8AC4 - chains N and R of the 20 polymer chains in the assembly; structure by electron microscopy, 2.70 A resolution.

== Chain N ==
Molecule: Cytochrome b
From: Yarrowia lipolytica
UniProtKB: Q9B6D0 (CYB_YARLI); residues 1-385 here = UniProt positions 1-385
Amino-acid sequence (385 residues; each row starts with the number of its first residue):
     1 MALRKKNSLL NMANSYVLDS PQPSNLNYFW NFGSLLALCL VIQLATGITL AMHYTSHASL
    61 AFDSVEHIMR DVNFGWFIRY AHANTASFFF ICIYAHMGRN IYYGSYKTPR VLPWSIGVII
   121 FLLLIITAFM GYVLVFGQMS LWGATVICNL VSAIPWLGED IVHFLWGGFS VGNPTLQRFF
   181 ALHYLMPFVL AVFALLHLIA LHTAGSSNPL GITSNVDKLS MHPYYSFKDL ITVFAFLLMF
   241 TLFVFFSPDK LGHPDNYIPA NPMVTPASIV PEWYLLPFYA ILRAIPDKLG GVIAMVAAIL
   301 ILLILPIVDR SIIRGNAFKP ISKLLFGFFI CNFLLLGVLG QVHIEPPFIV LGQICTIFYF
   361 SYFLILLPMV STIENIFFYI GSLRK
Disordered / not traced: 384-385
Swiss-Prot annotation at these positions:
  - binding site (heme b): His82, His96, His183, His197
  - binding site (a ubiquinone): His202

== Chain R ==
Molecule: Cytochrome b-c1 complex subunit 7
From: Yarrowia lipolytica
UniProtKB: Q6C3K7 (QCR7_YARLI); numbering as in UniProt (aligned over 1-128)
Amino-acid sequence (128 residues; each row starts with the number of its first residue):
     1 MASITSVVKT SELILKSPLL SKIVVPLAKT YVKFSGYRQL GFKMNDLIIE ETPNMQLALR
    61 RLPPTESYDR VYRLIRATQF SLSHKLATGN DITKPEEDDH YLIPYILDVE AEAFEKDALD
   121 NLEVVKRK
Disordered / not traced: 1, 126-128

== How chain N and chain R interact ==
Pairs across the interface - 69 pairs, chain N then chain R:
  Ser24(N) - Thr78(R)
  Ser24(N) - Leu82(R)
  Asn25(N) - Thr78(R)
  Asn25(N) - Ser81(R)  hydrogen bond
  Asn25(N) - Leu82(R)
  Lys107(N) - Ile49(R)
  Thr108(N) - Glu51(R)
  Pro109(N) - Glu51(R)
  Leu210(N) - Leu40(R)  hydrophobic
  Leu210(N) - Phe42(R)  hydrophobic
  Leu210(N) - Ala77(R)
  Leu210(N) - Ser81(R)
  Ile212(N) - Phe42(R)  hydrophobic
  Ile212(N) - Asp46(R)
  Ile212(N) - Leu74(R)  hydrophobic
  Ile212(N) - Thr78(R)
  Thr213(N) - Glu50(R)
  Thr213(N) - Leu74(R)
  Val216(N) - Leu74(R)  hydrophobic
  Val216(N) - Ile75(R)
  Asp217(N) - Ile75(R)
  Arg310(N) - Ala2(R)  hydrogen bond (backbone-backbone)
  Ile312(N) - Ala2(R)
  Ile312(N) - Ile4(R)  hydrophobic
  Ile312(N) - Val7(R)  hydrophobic
  Ile312(N) - Ile48(R)
  Ile312(N) - Ile49(R)  hydrogen bond (backbone-backbone)
  Ile313(N) - Leu47(R)
  Ile313(N) - Ile49(R)
  Arg314(N) - Ile49(R)
  Arg314(N) - Glu51(R)  salt bridge
  Phe318(N) - Ser35(R)  hydrogen bond (backbone-side chain)
  Phe318(N) - Tyr37(R)  hydrophobic
  Phe318(N) - Phe42(R)  hydrophobic
  Phe318(N) - Leu47(R)  hydrophobic
  Lys319(N) - Tyr31(R)
  Pro320(N) - Tyr31(R)
  Pro320(N) - Phe34(R)
  Pro320(N) - Ser35(R)
  Ile321(N) - Tyr31(R)  hydrophobic
  Glu374(N) - Tyr31(R)  hydrogen bond
  Asn375(N) - Ala2(R)
  Asn375(N) - Val7(R)
  Ile376(N) - Thr10(R)
  Ile376(N) - Ser11(R)
  Ile376(N) - Ile14(R)  hydrophobic
  Phe377(N) - Ala28(R)
  Phe377(N) - Tyr31(R)  hydrophobic
  Phe377(N) - Val32(R)
  Phe378(N) - Tyr31(R)
  Phe378(N) - Ser35(R)
  Phe378(N) - Tyr37(R)  hydrophobic
  Phe378(N) - Met44(R)
  Tyr379(N) - Val7(R)  hydrophobic
  Tyr379(N) - Val8(R)  hydrophobic
  Tyr379(N) - Ser11(R)
  Tyr379(N) - Met44(R)  hydrophobic
  Tyr379(N) - His100(R)
  Ile380(N) - Ser11(R)
  Ile380(N) - Val25(R)  hydrophobic
  Ile380(N) - Ala28(R)  hydrophobic
  Gly381(N) - Ala28(R)
  Gly381(N) - Val32(R)
  Ser382(N) - Tyr37(R)
  Ser382(N) - Met44(R)
  Ser382(N) - Asp98(R)
  Ser382(N) - His100(R)  hydrogen bond
  Leu383(N) - Leu15(R)  hydrophobic
  Leu383(N) - His100(R)
Also at the interface, not in a pair above, chain N (30 interface residues in all): Ser311, Ala317
Also at the interface, not in a pair above, chain R (40 interface residues in all): Val24, Leu27, Lys29, Gly36, Arg38, Thr52, Val71, Ile103

== In short ==
Chain N and chain R form an interface of 30 and 40 residues respectively, with 6 hydrogen bonds and 1 salt
bridge. Polar contacts include Arg314(N)-Glu51(R), Asn25(N)-Ser81(R) and Phe318(N)-Ser35(R). Curated
annotation (UniProt) lists 4 heme b-binding residues and ubiquinone-binding residue His202(N) on chain N.
Chain N is Cytochrome b and chain R is Cytochrome b-c1 complex subunit 7, both from Yarrowia lipolytica; the
structure, Complex III2 from Yarrowia lipolytica, apo, c-position, was determined by electron microscopy,
deposited together with 8AB6, 8AB7, 8AB8, 8AB9, 8ABA, 8ABB and 11 further entries.
